Entry 6FZ2 (X-ray diffraction, 2.05 A resolution); this record covers chain A.

Chain A:
Molecule: Glycylpeptide N-tetradecanoyltransferase 1
Source organism: Homo sapiens
Notes: EC 2.3.1.97
Reference sequence: P30419 (NMT1_HUMAN); numbering as in UniProt (aligned over 115-496)
Sequence (403 residues; numbered 94 to 496; the number before each row is that of its first residue):
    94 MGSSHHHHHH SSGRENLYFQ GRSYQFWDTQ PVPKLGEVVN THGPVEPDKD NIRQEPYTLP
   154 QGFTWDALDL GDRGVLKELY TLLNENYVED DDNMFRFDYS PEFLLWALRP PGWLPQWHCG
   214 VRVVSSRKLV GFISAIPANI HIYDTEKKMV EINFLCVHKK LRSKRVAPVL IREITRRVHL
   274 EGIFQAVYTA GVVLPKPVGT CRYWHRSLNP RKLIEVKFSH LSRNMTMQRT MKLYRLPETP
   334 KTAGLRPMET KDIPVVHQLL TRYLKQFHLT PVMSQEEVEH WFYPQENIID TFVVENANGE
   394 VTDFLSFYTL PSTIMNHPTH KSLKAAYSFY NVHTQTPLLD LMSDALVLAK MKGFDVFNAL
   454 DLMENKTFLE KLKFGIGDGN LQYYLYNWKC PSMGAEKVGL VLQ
Not modelled in the structure: 94-115, 314-316, 410-413
Construct notes: initiating methionine (94); expression tag (95-114)
Bound ions: Mg2+: L254 (together with tetradecanoyl-coa)
Ligand contacts:
  - 31A (N-[2-(3-methoxyphenyl)ethanimidoyl]-2-piperidin-4-yloxy-benzamide): V181, E182, D183, F188, R189, F190, Y192, Y296, F311, Y401, L403, S405, L416, Y420, N451, A452, L453, L474, L495, Q496
  - tetradecanoyl-coa (MYA): Y117, Q118, F119, W120, N179, Y180, V181, V243, I245, N246, F247, L248, C249, V250, L254, R255, S256, K257, R258, V259, A260, P261, I264, I267, T268, V271, H272, I276, F277, Q278, A279, Y281, T282, A283, V285, L287, Y479
UniProt features mapped onto this chain:
  - binding site (tetradecanoyl-CoA): Q118, F119, W120, F247, L248, C249, V250, S256, R258, V259, A260
  - mutagenesis: Y180 (Y180P: Abolished glycine- and lysine-myristoyltransferase activities), V181 (V181L: Reduced glycine N-myristoyltransferase activity), Y192 (Y192A: Reduced glycine N-myristoyltransferase activity), G492 (G492D/K: Reduced activity)
From the paper describing this entry:
  - mutagenesis - N473H/L495M/Q496L, L495M: unchanged binding to 31A
  - mutagenesis - N473H/L495M/Q496L: unchanged catalytic activity
  - mutagenesis - R295Q/N473H/L495M/Q496L, R295Q/W297F/A452M/L453V/L462V/N473H/L495M/Q496L: increased binding to Ki values
  - specificity-determining residues: Q496 (from molecular simulation)
  - mutagenesis - R295Q: unchanged binding to 5

In short:
Bound to chain A: compound 31A and tetradecanoyl-coa. From UniProt: 11 tetradecanoyl-CoA-binding residues and
4 mutagenesis sites. The paper reports that R295Q/N473H/L495M/Q496L and
R295Q/W297F/A452M/L453V/L462V/N473H/L495M/Q496L increase binding to Ki values; the specificity determinant
Q496; 5 substitutions were tested in all.
Chain A is Glycylpeptide N-tetradecanoyltransferase 1 (Homo sapiens); the structure, Human
N-myristoyltransferase (NMT1) with Myristoyl-CoA and inhibitor bound, was determined by X-ray diffraction
together with 6FZ3, 6FZ5, 6F56, 6EU5 and 6EWF from the same study.
